Entry 7YI0 (electron microscopy, 3.20 A resolution); this record covers chains D and E of the 6 polymer chains in the assembly.

[Chain D]
Protein: Transcriptional regulatory protein RCO1
From: Saccharomyces cerevisiae S288C
Reference sequence: Q04779 (RCO1_YEAST); numbering as in UniProt (aligned over 1-684)
Chain sequence (684 residues; row label = number of the first residue in the row):
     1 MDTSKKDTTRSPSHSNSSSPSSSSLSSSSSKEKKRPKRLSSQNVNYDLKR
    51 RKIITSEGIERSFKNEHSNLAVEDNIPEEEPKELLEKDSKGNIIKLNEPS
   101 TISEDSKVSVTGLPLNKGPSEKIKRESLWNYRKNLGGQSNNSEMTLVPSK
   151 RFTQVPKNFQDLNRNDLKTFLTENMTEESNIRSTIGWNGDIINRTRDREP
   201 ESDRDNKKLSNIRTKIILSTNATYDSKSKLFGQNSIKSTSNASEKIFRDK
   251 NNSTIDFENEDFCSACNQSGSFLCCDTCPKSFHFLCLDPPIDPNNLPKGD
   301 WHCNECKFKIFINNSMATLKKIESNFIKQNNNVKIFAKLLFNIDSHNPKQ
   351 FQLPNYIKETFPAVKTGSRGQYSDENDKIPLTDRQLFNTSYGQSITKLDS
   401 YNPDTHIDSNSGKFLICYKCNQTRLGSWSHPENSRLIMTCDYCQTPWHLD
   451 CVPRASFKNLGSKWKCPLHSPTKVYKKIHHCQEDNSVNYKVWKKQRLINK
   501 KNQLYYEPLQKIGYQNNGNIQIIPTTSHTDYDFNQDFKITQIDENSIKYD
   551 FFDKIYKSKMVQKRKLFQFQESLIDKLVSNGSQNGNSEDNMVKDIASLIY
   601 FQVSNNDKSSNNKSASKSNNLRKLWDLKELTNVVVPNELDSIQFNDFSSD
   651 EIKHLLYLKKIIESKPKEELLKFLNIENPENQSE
Unresolved in the structure: 1-106, 131-165, 188-258, 379-399, 478-488, 524-533, 566-684
Bound ions: Zn2+ site 1: Cys263, Cys266, His283, Cys286; Zn2+ site 2: Cys275, Cys278, Cys303, Cys306; Zn2+ site 3: Cys417, Cys420, His448, Cys451; Zn2+ site 4: Cys440, Cys443, Cys466, His469
Swiss-Prot annotation at these positions:
  - zinc finger: Glu260 to Lys309 (PHD-type 1), Phe414 to Thr472 (PHD-type 2)
  - modified residue: Met1 (N-acetylmethionine), Ser68 (Phosphoserine), Ser683 (Phosphoserine)
Reported in the primary citation:
  - mutagenesis - L509A/Q510A/K511A/I512A/Y549A/Y556A/M560A: decreased catalytic activity

[Chain E]
Protein: Chromatin modification-related protein EAF3
From: Saccharomyces cerevisiae S288C
Reference sequence: Q12432 (EAF3_YEAST); numbering as in UniProt (aligned over 1-401)
Chain sequence (401 residues; row label = number of the first residue in the row):
     1 MVDLEQEFALGGRCLAFHGPLMYEAKILKIWDPSSKMYTSIPNDKPGGSS
    51 QATKEIKPQKLGEDESIPEEIINGKCFFIHYQGWKSSWDEWVGYDRIRAY
   101 NEENIAMKKRLANEAKEAKKSLLEQQKKKKLSTSLGGPSNGGKRKGDSRS
   151 NASISKSTSQSFLTSSVSGRKSGRSSANSLHPGSSLRSSSDQNGNDDRRR
   201 SSSLSPNMLHHIAGYPTPKISLQIPIKLKSVLVDDWEYVTKDKKICRLPA
   251 DVTVEMVLNKYEHEVSQELESPGSQSQLSEYCAGLKLYFDKCLGNMLLYR
   301 LERLQYDELLKKSSKDQKPLVPIRIYGAIHLLRLISVLPELISSTTMDLQ
   351 SCQLLIKQTEDFLVWLLMHVDEYFNDKDPNRSDDALYVNTSSQYEGVALG
   401 M
Unresolved in the structure: 1-220, 375-401
Swiss-Prot annotation at these positions:
  - modified residue: Ser201 (Phosphoserine)

[How chain D and chain E interact]
Contacting residue pairs - 18 pairs, chain D then chain E:
  Tyr506(D) - Asp348(E)  hydrogen bond
  Gln510(D) - Gln350(E)
  Gln510(D) - Ser351(E)
  Gln510(D) - Leu354(E)
  Lys511(D) - Glu280(E)  salt bridge
  Ile512(D) - Gly273(E)
  Ile512(D) - Ser276(E)
  Ile512(D) - Gln277(E)
  Gly513(D) - Gln277(E)
  Tyr514(D) - Asp348(E)
  Tyr514(D) - Gln350(E)
  Gln515(D) - Gln350(E)
  Asp553(D) - Ser271(E)
  Asp553(D) - Pro272(E)
  Asp553(D) - Gly273(E)  hydrogen bond (side chain-backbone)
  Lys557(D) - Ser271(E)
  Met560(D) - Glu270(E)
  Arg564(D) - Glu270(E)  salt bridge
Other interface residues (no listed pair), chain D (16 interface residues in all): Pro508, Leu509, Tyr549, Phe552, Tyr556
Other interface residues (no listed pair), chain E (13 interface residues in all): Ser274, Met347

[In short]
16 residues of chain D face 13 of chain E across their interface, with 2 hydrogen bonds and 2 salt bridges.
Polar pairs include Lys511(D)-Glu280(E), Arg564(D)-Glu270(E) and Tyr506(D)-Asp348(E). The Zn2+ site 1 is built
by Cys263(D), Cys266(D), His283(D) and Cys286(D). The paper reports that
L509A/Q510A/K511A/I512A/Y549A/Y556A/M560A of chain D reduce catalytic activity.
Chain D is Transcriptional regulatory protein RCO1 and chain E is Chromatin modification-related protein EAF3,
both from Saccharomyces cerevisiae S288C; the structure, Cryo-EM structure of Rpd3S complex, was determined by
electron microscopy together with 7YI1, 7YI2, 7YI3, 7YI4 and 7YI5 from the same study.
